Entry 5ERN (X-ray diffraction, 2.43 A resolution); this record covers chains A and B.

[Chain A (and B)]
Protein: Fusicoccadiene synthase
Source organism: Phomopsis amygdali
Notes: EC 2.5.1.29; fragment: Geranylgeranyl diphosphate synthase, residues 382-719; chain B of this document is another copy of the same molecule, construct and numbering; everything in this record applies to it too
UniProtKB: A2PZA5 (FUSS_PHOAM); residues 3-333 here correspond to UniProt positions 389-719 (UniProt number = residue number + 386)
Sequence (349 residues; row label = number of the first residue in the row; numbers below 1 keep their minus sign (Met-15 is residue -15)):
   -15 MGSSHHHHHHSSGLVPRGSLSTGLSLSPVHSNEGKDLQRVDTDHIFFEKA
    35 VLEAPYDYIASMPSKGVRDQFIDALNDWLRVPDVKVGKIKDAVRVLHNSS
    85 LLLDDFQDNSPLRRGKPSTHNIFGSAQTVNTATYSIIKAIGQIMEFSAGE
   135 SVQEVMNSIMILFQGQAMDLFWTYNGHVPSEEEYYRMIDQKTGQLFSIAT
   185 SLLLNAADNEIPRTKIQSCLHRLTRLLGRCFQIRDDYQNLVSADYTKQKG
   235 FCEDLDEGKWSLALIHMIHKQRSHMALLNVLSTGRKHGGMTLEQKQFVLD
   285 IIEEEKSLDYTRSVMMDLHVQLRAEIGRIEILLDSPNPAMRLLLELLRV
Disordered / not traced: -15 to 26, 131-134, 225-241 (chain B: -15 to 26, 132-134, 226-242)
Construct notes: initiating methionine (-15); expression tag (-14 to 2)
Swiss-Prot annotation at these positions:
  - binding site (isopentenyl diphosphate): Lys49, Arg52, His81, Arg98
  - binding site (Mg(2+)): Asp88, Asp92
  - binding site (dimethylallyl diphosphate): Arg97, Lys175, Thr176, Gln216, Asn223, Lys233, Lys243
From the paper describing this entry:
  - mutagenesis - D92A: abolished catalytic activity

[Chain A / chain B interface]
Residue-residue contacts - 84 pairs, chain A then chain B:
  His28(A) with Arg170(B)
  Ile29(A) with Arg170(B)
  Glu32(A) with Gln148(B), hydrogen bond (backbone-side chain); Met152(B); Arg170(B), salt bridge; Gln174(B), hydrogen bond
  Lys33(A) with Gln148(B), hydrogen bond (backbone-side chain)
  Val35(A) with Ala151(B); Phe155(B), hydrophobic
  Leu36(A) with Phe147(B); Gln148(B); Ala151(B), hydrophobic
  Leu87(A) with Val113(B), hydrophobic
  Phe90(A) with Phe90(B), hydrophobic; Ser109(B); Ala110(B)
  Gln91(A) with Ser109(B)
  Ile106(A) with Tyr158(B)
  Phe107(A) with Tyr158(B)
  Gly108(A) with Tyr158(B), hydrogen bond (backbone-side chain)
  Ser109(A) with Phe90(B); Gln91(B)
  Ala110(A) with Phe90(B); Gln91(B); Leu154(B)
  Gln111(A) with Leu154(B); Phe155(B); Tyr158(B)
  Val113(A) with Leu87(B), hydrophobic; Val113(B), hydrophobic
  Asn114(A) with Phe147(B), hydrogen bond (side chain-backbone); Gln150(B); Ala151(B); Leu154(B)
  Thr117(A) with Leu87(B); Thr117(B), hydrogen bond; Phe147(B)
  Tyr118(A) with Met144(B), hydrophobic; Phe147(B), hydrophobic
  Ile120(A) with Thr117(B)
  Ile121(A) with Met144(B), hydrophobic; Phe147(B), hydrophobic
  Lys122(A) with Met144(B)
  Ile124(A) with Met140(B), hydrophobic
  Gly125(A) with Gln137(B)
  Met128(A) with Val136(B), hydrophobic; Gln137(B)
  Glu129(A) with Gln137(B)
  Val136(A) with Met128(B), hydrophobic; Val136(B), hydrophobic
  Gln137(A) with Gly125(B); Met128(B); Glu129(B)
  Met140(A) with Ile121(B), hydrophobic; Ile124(B), hydrophobic; Gly125(B)
  Ile143(A) with Ile121(B), hydrophobic
  Met144(A) with Tyr118(B), hydrophobic; Ile121(B), hydrophobic; Lys122(B)
  Phe147(A) with Leu36(B); Asn114(B), hydrogen bond (backbone-side chain); Thr117(B); Tyr118(B), hydrophobic; Ile121(B), hydrophobic
  Gln148(A) with Glu32(B), hydrogen bond (side chain-backbone); Lys33(B)
  Gln150(A) with Asn114(B)
  Ala151(A) with Val35(B); Leu36(B), hydrophobic; Asn114(B)
  Met152(A) with Phe31(B), hydrophobic; Glu32(B)
  Leu154(A) with Ala110(B); Gln111(B); Asn114(B)
  Phe155(A) with Val35(B), hydrophobic; Gln111(B)
  Tyr158(A) with Ile106(B); Phe107(B); Gly108(B); Gln111(B)
  Arg170(A) with Glu32(B), salt bridge
  Gln174(A) with Glu32(B), hydrogen bond
Interface residues without a listed pair, chain A (42 interface residues in all): Phe31
Interface residues without a listed pair, chain B (41 interface residues in all): Ile29, Ile120, Ile143

[Overview]
The interface between chain A and chain B involves 42 residues on one side and 41 on the other; the contacts
include 9 hydrogen bonds and 2 salt bridges. Polar contacts include Glu32(A)-Arg170(B), Glu32(A)-Gln148(B) and
Glu32(A)-Gln174(B). The paper reports that D92A of chain A abolishes catalytic activity.
Both chains are Fusicoccadiene synthase (Phomopsis amygdali). Entry 5ERN (Crystal structure of elongation
domain of Phomopsis amygdali fusicoccadiene synthase) was determined by X-ray diffraction (same publication as
5ER8, 5ERM and 5ERO).
